Entry 8DJ7 (X-ray diffraction, 2.39 A resolution); this record covers chains B and C of the 3 polymer chains in the assembly.

Chain B:
Molecule: Ig gamma-1 Fc chain
Organism: Homo sapiens
Notes: fragment: CH2 and CH3 regions, residues 112-330
UniProt: P01857 (IGHG1_HUMAN); residues 229-447 here correspond to UniProt positions 112-330 (UniProt number = residue number - 117)
Amino-acid sequence (219 residues; each row starts with the number of its first residue):
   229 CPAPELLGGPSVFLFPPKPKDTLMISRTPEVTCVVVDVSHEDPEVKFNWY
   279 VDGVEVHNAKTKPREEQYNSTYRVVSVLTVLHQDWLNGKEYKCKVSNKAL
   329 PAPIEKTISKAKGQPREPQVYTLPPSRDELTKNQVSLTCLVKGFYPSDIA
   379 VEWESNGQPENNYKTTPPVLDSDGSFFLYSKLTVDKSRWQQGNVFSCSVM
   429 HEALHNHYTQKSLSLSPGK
Unresolved in the structure: 229-230, 446-447
Disulfide bonds: Cys261-Cys321, Cys367-Cys425
Covalent attachments: glycan linked to Asn297
UniProt features mapped onto this chain:
  - glycosylation: Asn297 (N-linked (GlcNAc...) (complex) asparagine)

Chain C:
Molecule: High affinity immunoglobulin gamma Fc receptor I
Organism: Homo sapiens
UniProt: P12314 (FCGR1_HUMAN); residues 21-289 here = UniProt positions 21-289
Amino-acid sequence (277 residues; numbered 19 to 295; the number before each row is that of its first residue):
    19 APKAVIKLQPPWVSVFQEESVTLHCEVPHLPGSSSTQWFLNGTAIQTSTP
    69 TYHITSASEDDSGEYRCQRGLSGRSDPIQLEVHRGWLLLQVSSRVLTEGE
   119 PLALRCHAWKDKLVYNVLYYRNGKAFKFFHWNSNLTILKTNMSHSGTYHC
   169 SGMGKRRYTSAGISVTVKELFPAPVLTASVTSPLLEGTPVTLSCETKLLL
   219 QRPGLQLYFSFYMGSKTLRGRDTSSEYQILTARREDSGLYWCEAATEDGN
   269 VLKRSPELELQVLGHQQPTPVHHHHHH
Unresolved in the structure: 197-201, 237-239, 252-257, 274-295
Differences from the reference sequence: expression tag (19-20, 290-295); conflict Lys25 (Thr in P12314), Ser38 (Thr in P12314), Pro46 (Leu in P12314), Ile63 (Thr in P12314), Thr69 (Ser in P12314), His71 (Arg in P12314), Glu77 (Val in P12314), Asp78 (Asn in P12314), Val100 (Ile in P12314), Leu114 (Phe in P12314), Met160 (Ile in P12314), Ser163 (Asn in P12314), Arg174 (His in P12314), Thr195 (Asn in P12314), Thr206 (Asn in P12314), Pro207 (Leu in P12314), Asp240 (Asn in P12314), His283 (Leu in P12314), Gln285 (Leu in P12314)
Disulfide bonds: Cys43-Cys85, Cys124-Cys168, Cys212-Cys260
From the paper describing this entry:
  - binding site for N-acetylglucosamine: Arg174
  - mutagenesis - V132L/Y176V (2-fold): decreased binding to IgG
  - specificity-determining residues: Lys173 to Arg175 (by similarity / conservation)

How chain B and chain C interact:
Contacting residue pairs (33; chain B residue first):
  Glu233(B) - Lys130(C)
  Glu233(B) - Leu131(C)  hydrogen bond (backbone-backbone)
  Leu234(B) - Lys130(C)
  Leu234(B) - Leu131(C)
  Leu234(B) - Tyr133(C)  hydrophobic
  Leu234(B) - Gly172(C)
  Leu234(B) - Lys173(C)
  Leu235(B) - Trp104(C)
  Leu235(B) - Leu105(C)  hydrophobic
  Leu235(B) - Trp127(C)
  Leu235(B) - Lys130(C)
  Leu235(B) - Leu131(C)  hydrogen bond (backbone-backbone)
  Leu235(B) - Val132(C)  hydrophobic
  Leu235(B) - Gly172(C)
  Leu235(B) - Lys173(C)  hydrogen bond (backbone-backbone)
  Leu235(B) - Tyr176(C)
  Gly236(B) - Trp104(C)
  Gly236(B) - Lys173(C)  hydrogen bond (backbone-side chain)
  Gly236(B) - Tyr176(C)
  Gly237(B) - Trp104(C)
  Gly237(B) - Tyr176(C)  hydrogen bond (backbone-side chain)
  Ser239(B) - Arg174(C)
  Asp265(B) - Arg174(C)  salt bridge
  Ala327(B) - Trp104(C)
  Ala327(B) - Trp127(C)
  Leu328(B) - Trp104(C)  hydrophobic
  Leu328(B) - Trp127(C)
  Pro329(B) - Arg102(C)  hydrogen bond (backbone-side chain)
  Pro329(B) - Gly103(C)
  Pro329(B) - Trp104(C)
  Pro329(B) - Trp127(C)
  Ala330(B) - Arg102(C)
  Pro331(B) - Arg102(C)
Also at the interface, not in a pair above, chain B (14 interface residues in all): Pro232, Lys326
Also at the interface, not in a pair above, chain C (15 interface residues in all): Ala126, Met171
The authors on this interface:
  - specific contacts: Arg174(C)-Asp265(B) (salt bridge)
  - hot spots on chain B (mutagenesis) - D265R (100-fold): decreased binding to wildtype FcgammaRI

In short:
Chain B and chain C form an interface of 14 and 15 residues respectively; the contacts include 6 hydrogen
bonds and 1 salt bridge. Polar contacts include Asp265(B)-Arg174(C), Gly236(B)-Lys173(C) and
Gly237(B)-Tyr176(C). The paper describes a salt bridge between Arg174(C) and Asp265(B). The paper reports a
binding site for N-acetylglucosamine at Arg174(C); V132L/Y176V of chain C reduce binding to IgG.
Chain B is Ig gamma-1 Fc chain and chain C is High affinity immunoglobulin gamma Fc receptor I, both from Homo
sapiens; the structure, The complex structure between human IgG1 Fc and its high affinity receptor FcgRI H174R
variant, was determined by X-ray diffraction together with 8DIN and 8DIR from the same study.
